PDB entry 9UD9 | electron microscopy, 3.11 A resolution | chains A and B of the 6 polymer chains in the assembly

# Chain A
Protein: Na(+)-translocating NADH-quinone reductase subunit A
Organism: Vibrio cholerae O395
Notes: EC 7.2.1.1
Reference sequence: A5F5X1 (NQRA_VIBC3); residue numbers follow UniProt; this construct covers 1-446
Chain sequence (446 residues; each row starts with the number of its first residue):
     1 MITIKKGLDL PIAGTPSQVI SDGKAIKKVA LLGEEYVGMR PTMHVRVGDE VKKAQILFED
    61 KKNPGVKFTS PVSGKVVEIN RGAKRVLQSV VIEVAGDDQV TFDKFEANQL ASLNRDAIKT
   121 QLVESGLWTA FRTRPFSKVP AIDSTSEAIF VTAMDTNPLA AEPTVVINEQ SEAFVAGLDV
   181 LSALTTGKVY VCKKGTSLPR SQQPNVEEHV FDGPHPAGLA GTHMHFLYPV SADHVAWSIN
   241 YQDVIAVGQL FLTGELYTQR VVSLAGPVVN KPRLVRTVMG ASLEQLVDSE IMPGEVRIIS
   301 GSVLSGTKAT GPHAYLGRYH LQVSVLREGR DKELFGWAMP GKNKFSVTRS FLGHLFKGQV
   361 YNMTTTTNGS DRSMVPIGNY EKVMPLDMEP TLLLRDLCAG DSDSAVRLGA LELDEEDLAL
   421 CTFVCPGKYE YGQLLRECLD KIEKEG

# Chain B
Protein: Na(+)-translocating NADH-quinone reductase subunit B
Organism: Vibrio cholerae O395
Notes: EC 7.2.1.1
Reference sequence: A5F5X0 (NQRB_VIBC3); residue numbers follow UniProt; this construct covers 1-415
Chain sequence (415 residues; numbered 1 to 415; the number before each row is that of its first residue):
     1 MGLKKFLEDI EHHFEPGGKH EKWFALYEAA ATLFYTPGLV TKRSSHVRDS VDLKRIMIMV
    61 WLAVFPAMFW GMYNAGGQAI AALNHLYSGD QLAAIVAGNW HYWLTEMLGG TMSSDAGWGS
   121 KMLLGATYFL PIYATVFIVG GFWEVLFCMV RKHEVNEGFF VTSILFALIV PPTLPLWQAA
   181 LGITFGVVVA KEVFGGTGRN FLNPALAGRA FLFFAYPAQI SGDLVWTAAD GYSGATALSQ
   241 WAQGGAGALI NNATGQTITW MDAFIGNIPG SIGEVSTLAL MIGAAFIVYM GIASWRIIGG
   301 VMIGMILLST LFNVIGSDTN AMFNMPWHWH LVLGGFAFGM FFMATDPVSA SFTNSGKWAY
   361 GILIGVMCVL IRVVNPAYPE GMMLAILFAN LFAPLFDHVV VERNIKRRLA RYGKQ
Not modelled in the structure: 1-26, 414-415
Small-molecule neighbours:
  - FMN (flavin mononucleotide), molecule 1: Ile169, Arg209, Phe213, Trp226, Thr236, Ala237, Leu238, Ser239, Pro269, Gly270, Ser271, Glu274, Gly334, Gly335, Phe338, Gly339, Met343, Tyr378, Pro379, Glu380, Gly381, Met382, Met383, Leu384
  - FMN, molecule 2: Phe213, Phe214, Pro217, Ser221, Gly222, Asp223, Ala377, Tyr378
  - riboflavin (RBF): Ile56, Met57, Val60, Gly158, Val161, Thr162, Leu165, Lys191, Gly196, Thr197, Gly198, Asn200, Leu202, Asn203, Pro204, Ala205, Ile292, Phe342, Met343, Thr345, Asp346, Pro347, Val348, Ser349
UniProt features mapped onto this chain:
  - modified residue: Thr236 (FMN phosphoryl threonine)
  - mutagenesis: Phe185 (F185A: Decreases riboflavin content), Trp226 (W226L: Decreases riboflavin content)

# How chain A and chain B interact
Residue-residue contacts - 112 pairs, chain A then chain B:
  His225(A) with Gly413(B)
  Pro229(A) with Arg411(B), hydrogen bond (backbone-side chain)
  His234(A) with Arg411(B)
  Arg297(A) with Thr41(B), hydrogen bond (side chain-backbone); His46(B), hydrogen bond
  Ile299(A) with His46(B)
  Val303(A) with Ser45(B); His46(B), hydrogen bond (backbone-backbone)
  Leu304(A) with Ser44(B); Ser45(B)
  Gly306(A) with His46(B), hydrogen bond (backbone-side chain)
  Leu326(A) with Val47(B), hydrophobic
  Glu328(A) with Val40(B)
  Gly329(A) with Leu39(B); Val40(B)
  Arg330(A) with Gly38(B); Val40(B)
  Asp331(A) with Gly38(B)
  Lys332(A) with Thr36(B); Pro37(B); Gly38(B)
  Glu333(A) with Tyr35(B); Thr36(B), hydrogen bond (backbone-side chain)
  Leu334(A) with Phe34(B), hydrophobic; Tyr35(B), hydrophobic
  Phe335(A) with Phe34(B), hydrogen bond (backbone-backbone)
  Gly336(A) with Thr36(B)
  Trp337(A) with Leu33(B), hydrogen bond (side chain-backbone); Phe34(B), hydrogen bond (side chain-backbone); Thr36(B); Lys54(B); Arg55(B), hydrogen bond (backbone-side chain); Ile58(B), hydrophobic
  Ala338(A) with Arg55(B)
  Met339(A) with Arg55(B), hydrogen bond (backbone-side chain)
  Lys344(A) with Ser50(B)
  Phe345(A) with Ser50(B), hydrogen bond (backbone-side chain)
  Ser346(A) with Asp49(B), hydrogen bond; Val51(B)
  Val347(A) with Asp49(B), hydrogen bond (backbone-side chain)
  Thr348(A) with Met290(B)
  Arg349(A) with Tyr289(B), hydrogen bond (side chain-backbone); Met290(B), hydrogen bond (backbone-backbone)
  Ser350(A) with Arg55(B), hydrogen bond (backbone-side chain); Met290(B)
  Phe351(A) with Ser50(B); Val51(B); Arg55(B)
  His354(A) with Tyr289(B), hydrogen bond
  Met363(A) with Val47(B), hydrophobic
  Thr364(A) with Val47(B)
  Thr365(A) with Val40(B); Thr41(B), hydrogen bond (backbone-backbone); His46(B)
  Thr366(A) with Leu39(B); Arg48(B)
  Thr367(A) with Leu39(B), hydrogen bond (backbone-backbone); Val40(B); Thr41(B)
  Asn368(A) with Arg48(B); Asp49(B); Ser50(B); Val51(B); Asp52(B)
  Gly369(A) with Pro37(B); Asp52(B)
  Arg372(A) with Leu53(B); Glu154(B), salt bridge; Val155(B); Asn156(B)
  Ser373(A) with Thr197(B), hydrogen bond (side chain-backbone); Arg199(B)
  Met374(A) with Gly198(B)
  Val375(A) with Leu53(B), hydrophobic; Pro347(B), hydrophobic
  Pro376(A) with Pro347(B); Phe352(B), hydrophobic
  Ile377(A) with Gly291(B)
  Glu381(A) with Phe352(B)
  Asp387(A) with Asn404(B), hydrogen bond (backbone-side chain); Arg407(B), salt bridge; Arg408(B), hydrogen bond (backbone-side chain)
  Met388(A) with Arg408(B)
  Glu389(A) with Thr353(B)
  Thr391(A) with Phe352(B)
  Leu392(A) with Phe352(B), hydrophobic; Thr353(B); Val401(B), hydrophobic
  Arg395(A) with Gly198(B), hydrogen bond (side chain-backbone); Phe352(B)
  Arg407(A) with Glu402(B), salt bridge; Ile405(B); Arg408(B), hydrogen bond (backbone-side chain)
  Leu408(A) with Val401(B), hydrophobic; Ile405(B), hydrophobic; Arg408(B), hydrogen bond (backbone-side chain)
  Gly409(A) with Arg408(B)
  Glu412(A) with Arg408(B), salt bridge; Gly413(B)
  Thr422(A) with Ser45(B)
  Phe423(A) with Ser45(B); Val47(B); Arg48(B); Asp49(B), hydrogen bond (backbone-backbone)
  Val424(A) with Asp49(B)
  Lys428(A) with Arg48(B); Asp49(B), hydrogen bond (side chain-backbone); Val51(B), hydrogen bond (side chain-backbone)
  Glu430(A) with Arg43(B), salt bridge; Ser44(B); Arg48(B), salt bridge
  Gln433(A) with Arg43(B)
Other interface residues (no listed pair), chain A (72 interface residues in all): Tyr228, Ser302, Thr307, Lys308, Pro340, Leu355, Ser370, Asn379, Ala419, Pro426, Tyr429, Gly432
Other interface residues (no listed pair), chain B (52 interface residues in all): Lys42, Ile56, Met57, Val288, Ile292, Val348, Asn354, Val400, Tyr412

# In short
72 residues of chain A and 52 residues of chain B are in contact, with 29 hydrogen bonds and 6 salt bridges.
Polar pairs include Arg372(A)-Glu154(B), Asp387(A)-Arg407(B) and Arg407(A)-Glu402(B). Bound to chain B: flavin
mononucleotide and riboflavin. From UniProt: 2 mutagenesis sites on chain B.
Here chain A is Na(+)-translocating NADH-quinone reductase subunit A and chain B is Na(+)-translocating
NADH-quinone reductase subunit B, both from Vibrio cholerae O395. Entry 9UD9 (Cryo-EM structure of
Na+-translocating NADH-ubiquinone oxidoreductase from Vibrio cholerae reduced by NADH, in the absence of ...)
was determined by electron microscopy (same publication as 9U5G, 9UD3, 9UD4, 9UD5, 9UD6, 9UD8 and 4 further
entries).
